PDB entry 7CYQ | electron microscopy, 2.83 A resolution | chains A and G of the 9 polymer chains in the assembly

== Chain A ==
Molecule: RNA-directed RNA polymerase
Organism: Severe acute respiratory syndrome coronavirus 2
Notes: EC 2.7.7.48
UniProtKB: P0DTD1 (R1AB_SARS2); residues 1-932 here correspond to UniProt positions 4393-5324 (UniProt number = residue number + 4392)
Sequence (942 residues; row label = number of the first residue in the row):
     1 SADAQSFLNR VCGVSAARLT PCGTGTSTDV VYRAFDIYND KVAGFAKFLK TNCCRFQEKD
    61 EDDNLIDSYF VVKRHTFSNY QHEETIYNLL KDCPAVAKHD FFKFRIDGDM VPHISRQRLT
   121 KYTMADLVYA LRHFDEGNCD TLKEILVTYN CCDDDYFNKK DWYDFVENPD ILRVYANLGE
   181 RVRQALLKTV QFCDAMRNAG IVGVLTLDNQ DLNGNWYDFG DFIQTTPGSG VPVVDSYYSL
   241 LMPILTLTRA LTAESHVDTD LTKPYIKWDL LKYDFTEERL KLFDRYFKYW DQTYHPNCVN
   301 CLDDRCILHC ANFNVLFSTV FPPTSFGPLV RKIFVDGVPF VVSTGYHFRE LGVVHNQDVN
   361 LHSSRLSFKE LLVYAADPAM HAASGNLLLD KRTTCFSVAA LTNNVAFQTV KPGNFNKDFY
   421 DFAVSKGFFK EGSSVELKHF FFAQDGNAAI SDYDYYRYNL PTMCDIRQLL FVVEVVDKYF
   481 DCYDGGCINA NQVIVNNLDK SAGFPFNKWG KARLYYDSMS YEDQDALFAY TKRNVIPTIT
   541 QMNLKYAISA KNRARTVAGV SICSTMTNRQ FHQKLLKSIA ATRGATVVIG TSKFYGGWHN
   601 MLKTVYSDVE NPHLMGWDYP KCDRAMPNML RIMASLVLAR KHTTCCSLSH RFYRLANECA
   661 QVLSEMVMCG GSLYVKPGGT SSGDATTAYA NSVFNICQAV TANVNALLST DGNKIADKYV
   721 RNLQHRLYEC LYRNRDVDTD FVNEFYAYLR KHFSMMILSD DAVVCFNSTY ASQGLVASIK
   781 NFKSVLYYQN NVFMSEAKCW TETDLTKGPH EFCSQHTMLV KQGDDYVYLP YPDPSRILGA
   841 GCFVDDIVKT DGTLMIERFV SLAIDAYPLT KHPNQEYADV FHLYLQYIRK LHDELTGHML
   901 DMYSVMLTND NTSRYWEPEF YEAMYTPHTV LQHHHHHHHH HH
Unresolved in the structure: 1-3, 930-942
Sequence notes: expression tag (933-942)
Bound ions: Mg2+: Asn209, Asp218 (together with GDP); Zn2+ site 1: His295, Cys301, Cys306, Cys310; Zn2+ site 2: Cys487, His642, Cys645, Cys646
Residues lining bound ligands: GDP: Phe35, Lys50, Asn52, Cys53, Lys73, His75, Arg116, Asp208, Asn209, Tyr217, Asp218
UniProt features mapped onto this chain:
  - region: Lys545 to Arg555 (Interaction with RMP Remdesivir), Thr582 to Pro620 (RdRp Palm N-ter)
  - active site: Ser759, Asp760, Asp761
  - binding site (Mn(2+)): Asn209, Asp218
  - binding site (Zn(2+)): His295, Cys301, Cys306, Cys310, Cys487, His642, Cys645, Cys646
  - site: Gln932 (Cleavage)
Reported in the primary citation:
  - Mg2+ coordination: Asn209, Asp218

== Chain G ==
Molecule: Non-structural protein 9
Organism: Severe acute respiratory syndrome coronavirus 2
UniProtKB: P0DTD1 (R1AB_SARS2); residues 1-113 here correspond to UniProt positions 4141-4253 (UniProt number = residue number + 4140)
Sequence (117 residues; each row starts with the number of its first residue; numbers below 1 keep their minus sign (Ser-3 is residue -3)):
    -3 SNAMNNELSP VALRQMSCAA GTTQTACTDD NALAYYNTTK GGRFVLALLS DLQDLKWARF
    57 PKSDGTGTIY TELEPPCRFV TDTPKGPKVK YLYFIKGLNN LNRGMVLGSL AATVRLQ
Unresolved in the structure: -3 to 0
Sequence notes: expression tag (-3 to 0)
UniProt features mapped onto this chain:
  - site: Gln113 (Cleavage)
Reported in the primary citation:
  - conformationally variable residues: Asn1 to Leu9

== Chain A / chain G interface ==
Contacting residue pairs (30):
  Asp36(A) with Asn1(G); Asn2(G)
  Tyr38(A) with Asn1(G); Asn2(G); Glu3(G), hydrogen bond (backbone-backbone)
  Val202(A) with Leu4(G); Gly100(G)
  Val204(A) with Asn2(G)
  Thr206(A) with Asn2(G)
  Asp221(A) with Asn2(G); Glu3(G)
  Ile223(A) with Leu4(G), hydrophobic; Gly104(G)
  Gln224(A) with Ala107(G)
  Thr225(A) with Leu103(G)
  Thr226(A) with Arg74(G)
  Pro227(A) with Arg74(G)
  Val231(A) with Asn96(G); Leu103(G), hydrophobic
  Pro232(A) with Asn96(G), hydrogen bond (backbone-side chain)
  Val233(A) with Asn96(G); Leu97(G), hydrophobic
  Tyr289(A) with Asn96(G)
  Asp291(A) with Asn95(G); Asn96(G), hydrogen bond (side chain-backbone)
  Tyr728(A) with Asn2(G), hydrogen bond
  Arg733(A) with Asn2(G), hydrogen bond; Glu3(G), hydrogen bond (side chain-backbone); Leu4(G), hydrogen bond (side chain-backbone)
  Arg735(A) with Asn95(G)
Other interface residues (no listed pair), chain A (28 interface residues in all): Phe35, Ile37, Asn39, Asp40, Gly203, Asp208, Asp218, Ser229, Ser236
Other interface residues (no listed pair), chain G (15 interface residues in all): Pro6, Phe75, Arg99
From the paper, about this interface:
  - interface residues, chain A: Val204(A), Ile223(A), Val231(A)
  - interface residues, chain G: Gly100(G), Gly104(G)

== Summary ==
The interface between chain A and chain G involves 28 residues on one side and 15 on the other, with 7
hydrogen bonds. Polar contacts include Pro232(A)-Asn96(G), Asp291(A)-Asn96(G) and Tyr728(A)-Asn2(G). Bound to
chain A: GDP. The paper reports interface residues Val204(A), Ile223(A) and Gly100(G) among others; Mg2+
coordination by Asn209(A) and Asp218(A).
Chain A is RNA-directed RNA polymerase and chain G is Non-structural protein 9, both from Severe acute
respiratory syndrome coronavirus 2; the structure, Cryo-EM structure of an extended SARS-CoV-2 replication and
transcription complex reveals an intermediate state in cap ..., was determined by electron microscopy.
